Entry 6CY3 (X-ray diffraction, 2.30 A resolution); this record covers chain A.

Chain A:
Name: alcohol dehydrogenase
Source organism: Equus caballus
UniProtKB: P00327 (ADH1E_HORSE); residues 1-374 here correspond to UniProt positions 2-375 (UniProt number = residue number + 1)
Amino-acid sequence (374 residues; numbered 1 to 374; the number before each row is that of its first residue):
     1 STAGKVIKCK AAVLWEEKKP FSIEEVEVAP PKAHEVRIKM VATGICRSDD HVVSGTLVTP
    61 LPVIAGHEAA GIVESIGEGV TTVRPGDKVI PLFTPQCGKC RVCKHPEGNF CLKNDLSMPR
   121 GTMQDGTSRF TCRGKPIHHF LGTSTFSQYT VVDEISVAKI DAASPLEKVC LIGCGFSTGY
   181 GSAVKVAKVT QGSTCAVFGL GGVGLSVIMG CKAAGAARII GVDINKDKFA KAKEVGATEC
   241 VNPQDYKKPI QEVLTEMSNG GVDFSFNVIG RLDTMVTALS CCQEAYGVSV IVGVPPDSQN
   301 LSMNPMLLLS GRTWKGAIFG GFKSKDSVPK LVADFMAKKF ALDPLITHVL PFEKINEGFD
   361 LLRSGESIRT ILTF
Construct notes: engineered mutation Asn267 (Glu268 in P00327)
Curated features (UniProtKB/Swiss-Prot):
  - binding site (Zn(2+)): Cys46, Ser48, His67, Cys97, Cys100, Cys103, Cys111, Cys174
  - binding site (an alcohol): Ser48, His67
  - binding site (NAD(+)): Ser48, Gly199 to Gly204, Asp223, Lys228, Val292 to Val294, Phe319, Arg369
  - modified residue: Ser1 (N-acetylserine)
Ion coordination: Zn2+ site 1: Cys46, His67, Cys174 (together with dephospho coenzyme A); Zn2+ site 2: Cys97, Cys100, Cys103, Cys111
Ligand contacts: dephospho coenzyme A (COD): Cys46, Arg47, Ser48, His51, His67, Phe93, Leu116, Cys174, Gly199, Leu200, Gly201, Gly202, Val203, Gly204, Asp223, Ile224, Asn225, Lys228, Val268, Ile269, Arg271, Thr274, Val292, Gly293, Val294, Leu309, Arg369

In short:
Bound to chain A: dephospho coenzyme A. Cys46, His67 and Cys174 coordinate Zn2+ site 1. Cys97, Cys100, Cys103
and Cys111 coordinate Zn2+ site 2. From UniProt: 8 Zn2+-binding residues, alcohol-binding residues Ser48 and
His67 and 14 NAD+-binding residues.
Chain A is alcohol dehydrogenase (Equus caballus); the structure, Horse liver E267N alcohol dehydrogenase
complex with 3'-dephosphocoenzyme A, was determined by X-ray diffraction together with 6CXX from the same
study.
